PDB entry 4YL7 | X-ray diffraction, 1.60 A resolution | chain A

# Chain A
Name: Aromatic prenyltransferase
Organism: Marinactinospora thermotolerans
Reference sequence: I7EIW6 (I7EIW6_9ACTO); residues 1-374 here = UniProt positions 1-374
Amino-acid sequence (382 residues; numbered 1 to 382; the number before each row is that of its first residue):
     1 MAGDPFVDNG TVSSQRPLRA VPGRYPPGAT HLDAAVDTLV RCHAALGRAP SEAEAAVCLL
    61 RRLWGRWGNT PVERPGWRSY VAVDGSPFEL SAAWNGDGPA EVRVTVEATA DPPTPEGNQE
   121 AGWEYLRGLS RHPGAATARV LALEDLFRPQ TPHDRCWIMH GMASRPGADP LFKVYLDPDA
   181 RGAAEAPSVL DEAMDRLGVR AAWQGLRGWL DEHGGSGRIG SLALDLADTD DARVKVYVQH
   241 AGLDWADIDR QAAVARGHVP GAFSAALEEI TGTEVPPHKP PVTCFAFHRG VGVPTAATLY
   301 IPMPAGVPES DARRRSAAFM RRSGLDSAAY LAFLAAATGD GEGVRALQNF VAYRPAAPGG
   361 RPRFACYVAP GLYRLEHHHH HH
Unresolved in the structure: 1, 340-343, 376-382
Differences from the reference sequence: expression tag (375-382)
What the authors report for this chain:
  - mutagenesis - Y80W (24-fold), M159A (8.8-fold): decreased catalytic activity (C5 prenylation activity)
  - mutagenesis - Y80W (5.5-fold): increased catalytic activity (C10 activity)
  - mutagenesis - Y80W (2.7-fold): increased binding to GPP
  - mutagenesis - M159A: increased catalytic activity on C10
  - mutagenesis - M159A (3.8-fold): increased catalytic activity (C15 prenylation activities)

# Overview
The paper reports that Y80W and M159A reduce catalytic activity (C5 prenylation activity); Y80W increases
catalytic activity (C10 activity).
Chain A is Aromatic prenyltransferase (Marinactinospora thermotolerans); the structure, Crystal structure of
the indole prenyltransferase MpnD from Marinactinospora thermotolerans, was determined by X-ray diffraction,
deposited together with 4YZJ and 4YZK.
